Entry 7Z1P (X-ray diffraction, 1.82 A resolution); this record covers chain A.

== Chain A ==
Molecule: SLPYL1-E151D
Source organism: Solanum lycopersicum
UniProtKB: A0A3Q7HTY9 (A0A3Q7HTY9_SOLLC); residues 2-232 here correspond to UniProt positions 1-231 (UniProt number = residue number - 1)
Amino-acid sequence (232 residues; row label = number of the first residue in the row):
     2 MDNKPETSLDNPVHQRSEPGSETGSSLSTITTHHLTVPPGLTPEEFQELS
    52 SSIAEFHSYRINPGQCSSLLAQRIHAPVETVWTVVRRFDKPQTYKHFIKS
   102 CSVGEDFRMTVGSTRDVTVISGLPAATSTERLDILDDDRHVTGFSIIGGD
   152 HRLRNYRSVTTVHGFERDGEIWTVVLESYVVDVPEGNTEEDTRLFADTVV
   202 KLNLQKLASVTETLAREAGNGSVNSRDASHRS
Unresolved in the structure: 2-27, 220-233
Differences from the reference sequence: engineered mutation D151 (Glu150 in A0A3Q7HTY9); expression tag (233)
From the paper describing this entry:
  - mutagenesis - E151D (103 +/- 9 nM): increased signaling in response to ABA
  - mutagenesis - E151D: increased catalytic activity
  - conformationally variable residues: D151, R153

== Overview ==
From the paper: E151D increases signaling in response to ABA; conformational variability at D151 and R153.
Chain A is SLPYL1-E151D (Solanum lycopersicum); the structure, X-ray crystal structure of SLPYL1-E151D mutant,
was determined by X-ray diffraction, deposited together with 7Z1Q and 7Z1R.
